8BFN - chains A and D of the 10 polymer chains in the assembly; structure by electron microscopy, 3.52 A resolution.

[Chain A]
Protein: JetC
Source organism: Escherichia coli
UniProtKB: A0A4T5T6V2 (A0A4T5T6V2_ECOLX); numbering as in UniProt (aligned over 1-1095)
Sequence (1096 residues; row label = number of the first residue in the row):
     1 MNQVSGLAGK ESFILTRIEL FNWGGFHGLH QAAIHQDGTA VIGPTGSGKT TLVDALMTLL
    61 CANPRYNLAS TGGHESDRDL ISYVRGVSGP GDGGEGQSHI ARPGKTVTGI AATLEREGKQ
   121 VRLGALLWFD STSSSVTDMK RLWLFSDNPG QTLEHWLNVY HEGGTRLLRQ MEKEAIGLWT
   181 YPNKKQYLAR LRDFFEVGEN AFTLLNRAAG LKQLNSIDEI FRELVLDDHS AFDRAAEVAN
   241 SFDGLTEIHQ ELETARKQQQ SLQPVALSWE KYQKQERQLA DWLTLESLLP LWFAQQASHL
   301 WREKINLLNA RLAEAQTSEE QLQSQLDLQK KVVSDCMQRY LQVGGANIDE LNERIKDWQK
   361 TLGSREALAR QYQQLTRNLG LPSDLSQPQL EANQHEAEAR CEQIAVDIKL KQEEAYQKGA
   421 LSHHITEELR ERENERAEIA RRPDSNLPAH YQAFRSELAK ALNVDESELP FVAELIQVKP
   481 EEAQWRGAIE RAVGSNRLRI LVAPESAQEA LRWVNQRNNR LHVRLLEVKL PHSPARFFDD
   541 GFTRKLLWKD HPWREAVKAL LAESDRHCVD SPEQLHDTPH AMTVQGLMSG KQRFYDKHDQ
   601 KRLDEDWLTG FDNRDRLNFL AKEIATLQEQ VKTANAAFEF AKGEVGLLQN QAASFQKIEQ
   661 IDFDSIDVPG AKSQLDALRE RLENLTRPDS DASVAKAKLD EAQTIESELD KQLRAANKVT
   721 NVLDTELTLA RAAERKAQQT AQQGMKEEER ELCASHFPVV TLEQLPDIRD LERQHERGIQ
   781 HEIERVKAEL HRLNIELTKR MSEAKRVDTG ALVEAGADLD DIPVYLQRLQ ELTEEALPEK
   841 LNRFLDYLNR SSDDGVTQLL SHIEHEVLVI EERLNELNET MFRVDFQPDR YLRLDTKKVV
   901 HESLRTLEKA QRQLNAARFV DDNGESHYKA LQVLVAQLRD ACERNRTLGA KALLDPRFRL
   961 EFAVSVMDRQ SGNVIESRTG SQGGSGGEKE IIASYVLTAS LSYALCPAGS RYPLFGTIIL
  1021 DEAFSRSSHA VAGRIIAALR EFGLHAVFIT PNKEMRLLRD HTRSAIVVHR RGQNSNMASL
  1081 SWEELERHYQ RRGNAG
Not modelled in the structure: 284-781, 1096
Differences from the reference sequence: conflict L283 (Gln in A0A4T5T6V2), S298 (Asn in A0A4T5T6V2), S386 (Ile in A0A4T5T6V2), E398 (Ala in A0A4T5T6V2), R400 (Leu in A0A4T5T6V2), H576 (Arg in A0A4T5T6V2), A625 (Thr in A0A4T5T6V2), I705 (Val in A0A4T5T6V2), L729 (Ser in A0A4T5T6V2), P823 (Thr in A0A4T5T6V2), D889 (Tyr in A0A4T5T6V2), V933 (Ile in A0A4T5T6V2); insertion (1096)
Small-molecule neighbours:
  - ADP (adenosine-5'-diphosphate), molecule 1: G24, G25, T45, G46, S47, G48, K49, T50, T51, R78, S82, Y83, V87, S88, G89, P90, G91, E1022, R1070
  - ADP, molecule 2: G983, S985, G986, G987, E988
Reported in the primary citation:
  - mutagenesis - E1022Q: abolished growth in response to ATP

[Chain D]
Protein: JetB
Source organism: Escherichia coli
UniProtKB: A0A4C9B499 (A0A4C9B499_ECOLX); residue numbers follow UniProt; this construct covers 1-249
Sequence (250 residues; numbered 1 to 250; the number before each row is that of its first residue):
     1 MAGFFDKLIN RSVTANAGCE PEPSDEEVTD ESVEDSLASS ETRTLQKIRE ATQELLKYGL
    61 LEEASKPNLY RIVLSHPEEV TRILEPLDLD IGIDEIRGLL YVKVRLDETP AQDEWAHPLV
   121 RRQRLNLEQS LLVAILRQHF VAWEQESGTG ASQAQIAIDD LLPQLQIYLG DPGSESKERT
   181 RLLTLLDQLK GHGLVTSPDA HERIVIRPII AHLADPINLQ ALLAWLREQI AQQTSPNDAP
   241 EKDSSEEDVG
Not modelled in the structure: 1-39, 235-250
Differences from the reference sequence: conflict A2 (Thr in A0A4C9B499), K7 (Arg in A0A4C9B499), D35 (Glu in A0A4C9B499), Q46 (Lys in A0A4C9B499), P240 (Arg in A0A4C9B499); insertion (250)

[Chain A / chain D interface]
Pairs across the interface (9; chain A residue first):
  E154(A) - N126(D)  hydrogen bond
  S1079(A) - K177(D)  hydrogen bond (backbone-side chain)
  L1080(A) - G173(D)
  L1080(A) - K177(D)
  E1084(A) - S174(D)  hydrogen bond
  E1084(A) - S176(D)
  R1087(A) - S174(D)
  R1087(A) - E175(D)
  H1088(A) - G173(D)  hydrogen bond (side chain-backbone)
Also at the interface, not in a pair above, chain A (8 interface residues in all): N158, R1091
Also at the interface, not in a pair above, chain D (7 interface residues in all): P172

[Summary]
8 residues of chain A and 7 residues of chain D are in contact, with 4 hydrogen bonds. Polar contacts include
E154(A)-N126(D), S1079(A)-K177(D) and E1084(A)-S174(D). Chain A binds ADP. From the paper: E1022Q of chain A
abolishes growth in response to ATP.
Chain A is JetC and chain D is JetB, both from Escherichia coli; the structure, E. coli Wadjet JetABC dimer of
dimers, was determined by electron microscopy, deposited together with 8AS8.
